2WSE - chains B and G of the 18 polymer chains in the assembly; structure by X-ray diffraction, 3.49 A resolution.

[Chain B]
Molecule: Photosystem I P700 chlorophyll A apoprotein A2
Organism: Pisum sativum
UniProt: P05311 (PSAB_PEA); residues 1-734 here = UniProt positions 1-734
Amino-acid sequence (734 residues; each row starts with the number of its first residue):
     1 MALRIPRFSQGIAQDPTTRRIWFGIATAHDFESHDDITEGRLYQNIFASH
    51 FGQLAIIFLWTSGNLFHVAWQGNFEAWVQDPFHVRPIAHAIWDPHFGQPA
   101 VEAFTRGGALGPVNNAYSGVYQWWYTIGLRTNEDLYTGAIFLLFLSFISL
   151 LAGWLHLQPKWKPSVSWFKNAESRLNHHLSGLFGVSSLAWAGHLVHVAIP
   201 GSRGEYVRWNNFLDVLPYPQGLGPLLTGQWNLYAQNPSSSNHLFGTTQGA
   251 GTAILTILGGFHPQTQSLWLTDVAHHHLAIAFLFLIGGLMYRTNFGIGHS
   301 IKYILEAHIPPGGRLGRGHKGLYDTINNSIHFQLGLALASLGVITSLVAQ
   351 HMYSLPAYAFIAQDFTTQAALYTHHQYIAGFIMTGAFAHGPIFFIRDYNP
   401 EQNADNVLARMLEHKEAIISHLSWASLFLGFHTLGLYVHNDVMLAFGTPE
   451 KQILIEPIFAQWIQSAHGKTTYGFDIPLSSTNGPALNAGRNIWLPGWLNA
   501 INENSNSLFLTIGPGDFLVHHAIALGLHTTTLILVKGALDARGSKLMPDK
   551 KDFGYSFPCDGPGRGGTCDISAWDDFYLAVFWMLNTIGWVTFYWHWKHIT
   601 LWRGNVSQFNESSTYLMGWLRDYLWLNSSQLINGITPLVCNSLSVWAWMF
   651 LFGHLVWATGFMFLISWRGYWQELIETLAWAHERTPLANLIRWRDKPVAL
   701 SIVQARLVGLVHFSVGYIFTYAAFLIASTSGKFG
Not modelled in the structure: 1
UniProt features mapped onto this chain:
  - binding site ([4Fe-4S] cluster): Cys559, Cys568
  - binding site (chlorophyll a): His654, Met662, Tyr670
  - binding site (phylloquinone): Trp671
Ion coordination: chlorophyll a Mg near Asp93 (its only coordinating residue here); 4Fe-4S cluster Fe: Cys559, Cys568 (shared with 2 residues of chain A)
Residues lining bound ligands:
  - beta-carotene (BCR), molecule 1: Ile21, Ile25, Ile691
  - beta-carotene (BCR), molecule 2: Ile57, Phe58, Trp60, Leu182, Val185, Leu188
  - beta-carotene (BCR), molecule 3: Leu65, Trp123, Phe141, Leu142, Trp190, Phe212
  - beta-carotene (BCR), molecule 4: Leu188, Ala281, Phe282, Leu285, Leu289
  - beta-carotene (BCR), molecule 5: Phe332, Gly335, Val343, Met383, Ala386, Phe387, Gly390, Phe393, Phe394, Ala538
  - beta-carotene (BCR), molecule 6: Val645, Trp648, Met649, Phe652, Trp671, Ile675, Phe719
  - chlorophyll a (CLA), molecule 1: Phe8, Gly24, Ile25, Ala28, His29, Phe31, His34, Ser49, Gly52, Gln53
  - chlorophyll a (CLA), molecule 2: Thr18, Ile21, Trp22, Ile675, Ala679, His682, Arg692, Trp693, Arg694, Asp695, Pro697, Val698, Leu700
  - chlorophyll a (CLA), molecule 3: Trp22, Phe652, Leu655, Val656, Thr659, Met662, Phe663, Leu700, Val708, Val711, His712, Val715
  - chlorophyll a (CLA), molecule 4: Ile25, Ala26, His29, Asp30, Glu32, Leu334, Leu338, Phe381, Ile382, Thr384, Gly385, His389, Ile392, Arg396, Tyr555, Trp573, Phe576, Leu707, Val711
  - chlorophyll a (CLA), molecule 5: His29, Phe31, Ile46, Ser49, His50, Gln53, Leu54, Arg174, His178, Ile330, Gln333, Leu334, Ala337, Leu338, Leu341
  - chlorophyll a (CLA), molecule 6: His29, Ile56, Ile57, Trp60, Ile378, Phe381, Ile382
  - chlorophyll a (CLA), molecule 7: Phe47, Phe51, Ile148, Leu151, Ala152, Leu155, His156, Trp161, Lys162, Ser164, Trp167
  - chlorophyll a (CLA), molecule 8: Phe47, His50, Phe51, Leu54, Trp167, Phe168, Asn170, Ser173, Arg174, His177, His178, Gly181, Leu182, Phe183, Ser186, Thr293, Asn294, Phe295
  - chlorophyll a (CLA), molecule 9: Ile57, Phe58, Trp60, Thr61, Ser118, Gly119, Val120, Trp123, Val185, Ser186, Ala189, Leu341, Ile344, Thr345, Val348, Met352, Tyr358, Leu371, His374, His375, Ile378
  - chlorophyll a (CLA), molecule 10: Leu59, Ser62, Gly63, Phe66, His67, His89, Ala90, Trp92, Leu143
  - chlorophyll a (CLA), molecule 11: Trp60, Asn64, Val68, Ala88, His89, Asn114, Asn115, Ala116, Tyr117, Ser118, Val645, Trp646, Met649, Phe719
  - chlorophyll a (CLA), molecule 12: Trp60, Asn64, Tyr117, Ser118, Ala370, Leu371, Thr373, His374, Tyr377, Ile378, Phe381, Trp646, Ile718, Phe719, Ala722, Leu725, Ile726
  - chlorophyll a (CLA), molecule 13: His89, Ala90, Ile91, Trp92, Asp93, His95, Phe96, Phe104, Asn114, Ser644, Val645, Trp648
  - chlorophyll a (CLA), molecule 14: Trp123, Phe183, Ser186, Ser187, Trp190, Leu194, Leu268, Val273, His276, His277, Ile280, Ile344, Leu347, Val348, His351, Ala357, Tyr358
  - chlorophyll a (CLA), molecule 15: Leu129, Thr137, Phe141, Leu145, Ile148, Ser149, Ser186, Ala189, Trp190, His193, His196, Val197, Val207, Phe212
  - chlorophyll a (CLA), molecule 16: Ala171, Arg174, Leu175, His178, Phe183, Ile301, Leu305, Tyr323, Ile326, Asn327, Leu336, Ala337, Ser340, Ile344
  - chlorophyll a (CLA), molecule 17: Leu175, Leu179, Leu283, Phe284, Met290, Tyr291, Ile301, Ile304, Leu305
  - chlorophyll a (CLA), molecule 18: Asn176, His177, Ser180, Gly181, Val185, Leu285, Leu289, Met290, Tyr291, Arg292, Thr293, Phe295, Ile297
  - chlorophyll a (CLA), molecule 19: Leu188, Ala189, Ala191, Gly192, Val195, His196, Phe212, Val215, Leu216, Pro217, Gly221, Leu222, Tyr233, Ile254, Leu278
  - chlorophyll a (CLA), molecule 20: Leu225, Trp230, Asn231, Tyr233, Leu255, His275, Leu278, Ala279, Phe282, Leu283, Trp493
  - chlorophyll a (CLA), molecule 21: Thr256, Ile257, Leu268, Asp272, Val273, His275, His276, Ala279, Ile280, Leu283, His351, Leu355, Trp493
  - chlorophyll a (CLA), molecule 22: Ile286, Gly287, Leu289, Met290, Ile297, Gly298, His299, Ile304
  - chlorophyll a (CLA), molecule 23: Met290, His299, Tyr303, Ile304, His308, Pro310
  - chlorophyll a (CLA), molecule 24: Ile304, Leu305, His308, Pro310, Pro311, Leu322, Val407, Leu408, Met411
  - chlorophyll a (CLA), molecule 25: Pro310, Pro311, Gly312, Arg314, Leu315
  - chlorophyll a (CLA), molecule 26: Arg317, Val407, Arg410, Met411, His414, Ile418, His421
  - chlorophyll a (CLA), molecule 27: Leu336, Ser340, Val343, Ile344, Leu347, Gln350, His351, Tyr353, Ser354, Leu355, Phe509
  - chlorophyll a (CLA), molecule 28: Val343, Ser346, Gln350, Gln376, Gly380, Met383, Phe387, Leu527, Thr530, Thr531, Leu534, Met583, Thr586, Ile587, Val590
  - chlorophyll a (CLA), molecule 29: Ser346, Gln350, Tyr353, Tyr372, Gln376, Phe459, Ala460, Ile463, Gln464, Phe509, Leu510, His520, Ile523, Val590, Tyr593, Trp594, Lys597, His598
  - chlorophyll a (CLA), molecule 30: Ala417, His421, Trp424
  - chlorophyll a (CLA), molecule 31: Ile418, His421, Leu422, Trp424, Ala524, Leu527, His528, Thr531
  - chlorophyll a (CLA), molecule 32: Ser420, His421, Ser423, Trp424, Leu427
  - chlorophyll a (CLA), molecule 33: Ser423, Ser426, Leu427, Gly430, Phe431, Leu434, Leu525, Thr529, Leu532, Ile533, Leu578, Phe581, Trp582
  - chlorophyll a (CLA), molecule 34: Trp424, Leu427, Phe428, Phe431, His432
  - chlorophyll a (CLA), molecule 35: Trp424, Phe428, Leu429, Ile455, Glu456, Pro457, Ile458, Phe459, Ala460, Asp516, Phe517, His520, His521, Ala524, His528
  - chlorophyll a (CLA), molecule 36: Phe431, Leu434, Gly435, Leu436, Val438, His439, Val442, Met443, Lys451
  - chlorophyll a (CLA), molecule 37: Thr433, Tyr437, Ala522, Asn585, Trp589, Phe592, Leu616, Trp619, Leu620, Leu624, Ser628, Phe650, His654, Trp657, Phe713, Tyr717, Thr720, Tyr721, Phe724
  - chlorophyll a (CLA), molecule 38: Tyr437, Val438, Asp441, Phe581, Trp582, Leu584, Asn585, Trp589, Leu616, Trp657, Phe713
  - chlorophyll a (CLA), molecule 39: Ile458, Phe459, Trp462
  - chlorophyll a (CLA), molecule 40: Trp462, Ile463, Ala466, His467, Leu498, Phe509
  - chlorophyll a (CLA), molecule 41: Leu486, Ala488, Gly489, Ile492, Trp493, Leu494
  - chlorophyll a (CLA), molecule 42: Leu620, Leu624, Trp625
  - chlorophyll a (CLA), molecule 43: Trp648, Leu651, Phe652, His654, Leu655, Trp657, Ala658
  - chlorophyll a (CLA), molecule 44: Leu655, Ala658, Thr659, Phe661, Met662, Ile665, Ser666, Tyr670, Trp671
  - chlorophyll a (CLA), molecule 45: Leu678, Ala681, His682, Thr685, Ala688, Ile691
  - chlorophyll a (CLA), molecule 46: Trp680, Arg684, Thr685, Pro686
  - phylloquinone (PQN): Trp22, Ile25, Met662, Phe663, Ser666, Trp667, Arg668, Trp671, Ala699, Leu700, Ser701, Ala705
  - 4Fe-4S cluster (SF4): Cys559, Asp560, Pro562, Thr567, Cys568, Trp667, Ile702

[Chain G]
Molecule: Photosystem I reaction center subunit V, chloroplastic
Organism: Spinacia oleracea
UniProt: P12357 (PSAG_SPIOL); residues -68 to 98 here correspond to UniProt positions 1-167 (UniProt number = residue number + 69)
Amino-acid sequence (167 residues; numbered -68 to 98; the number before each row is that of its first residue; numbers below 1 keep their minus sign (Met-68 is residue -68)):
   -68 MAAATASLSSTLLAPCSSKQPQPQQQHQHQQLKCKSFSGLRPLKLNISSN
   -18 NSSSSLSMSSARRSMTCRAELSPSLVISLSTGLSLFLGRFVFFNFQRENM
    32 AKQVPEQNGMSHFEAGDTRAKEYVSLLKSNDPVGFNIVDVLAWGSIGHIV
    82 AYYILATASNGYDPSFF
Not modelled in the structure: -68 to 3
Residues lining bound ligands:
  - chlorophyll a (CLA), molecule 1: Phe26, Gln27, Arg28, Lys59, Pro63, Val64
  - chlorophyll a (CLA), molecule 2: Gln38, Asn39, Met41

[Interface between chain B and chain G]
Contacting residue pairs (33; chain B residue first):
  Trp167(B) - Met41(G)  hydrophobic
  Glu172(B) - Thr49(G)
  Gly223(B) - Phe97(G)
  Pro224(B) - Phe97(G)  hydrophobic
  Thr227(B) - Phe97(G)
  Gly228(B) - Ile8(G)
  Gln229(B) - Val7(G)
  Gln229(B) - Phe98(G)
  Trp230(B) - Val7(G)
  Trp230(B) - Ser11(G)
  Asn231(B) - Ser5(G)
  Asn231(B) - Val7(G)
  Ile286(B) - Leu14(G)  hydrophobic
  Thr293(B) - Gln38(G)  hydrogen bond (backbone-side chain)
  Asn294(B) - Ala32(G)
  Asn294(B) - Pro36(G)
  Asn294(B) - Glu37(G)
  Asn294(B) - Gln38(G)  hydrogen bond
  Phe295(B) - Ala32(G)
  Phe295(B) - Lys33(G)  hydrogen bond (backbone-backbone)
  Phe295(B) - Gln38(G)  hydrogen bond (backbone-side chain)
  Ile297(B) - Phe21(G)  hydrophobic
  Ser300(B) - Ala51(G)
  Ser300(B) - Lys52(G)
  Lys302(B) - Gly47(G)
  Lys302(B) - Asp48(G)
  Lys302(B) - Thr49(G)
  Tyr303(B) - Lys52(G)
  Tyr323(B) - Gly47(G)
  Tyr323(B) - Asp48(G)  hydrogen bond (side chain-backbone)
  Tyr323(B) - Thr49(G)
  Asp324(B) - Gly47(G)  hydrogen bond (backbone-backbone)
  Asp324(B) - Asp48(G)
Interface residues without a listed pair, chain B (21 interface residues in all): Ser166, Arg292
Interface residues without a listed pair, chain G (23 interface residues in all): Met31, Val35, Asn39, Arg50

[Summary]
The interface between chain B and chain G involves 21 residues on one side and 23 on the other, with 6
hydrogen bonds. Among the polar pairs are Thr293(B)-Gln38(G), Asn294(B)-Gln38(G) and Phe295(B)-Gln38(G). One
chlorophyll a molecule is bound between chain B and chain G.
Chain B is Photosystem I P700 chlorophyll A apoprotein A2 (Pisum sativum) and chain G is Photosystem I
reaction center subunit V, chloroplastic (Spinacia oleracea); the structure, Improved Model of Plant
Photosystem I, was determined by X-ray diffraction together with 3LW5, 2WSC and 2WSF from the same study.
